PDB entry 7NJS | electron microscopy, 2.46 A resolution | chains C and F of the 20 polymer chains in the assembly

Chain C:
Molecule: ATP synthase subunit alpha
From: Mycolicibacterium smegmatis (strain ATCC 700084 / mc(2)155)
Notes: EC 7.1.2.2
Reference sequence: A0R202 (ATPA_MYCS2); residue numbers follow UniProt; this construct covers 1-548
Sequence (548 residues; numbered 1 to 548; the number before each row is that of its first residue):
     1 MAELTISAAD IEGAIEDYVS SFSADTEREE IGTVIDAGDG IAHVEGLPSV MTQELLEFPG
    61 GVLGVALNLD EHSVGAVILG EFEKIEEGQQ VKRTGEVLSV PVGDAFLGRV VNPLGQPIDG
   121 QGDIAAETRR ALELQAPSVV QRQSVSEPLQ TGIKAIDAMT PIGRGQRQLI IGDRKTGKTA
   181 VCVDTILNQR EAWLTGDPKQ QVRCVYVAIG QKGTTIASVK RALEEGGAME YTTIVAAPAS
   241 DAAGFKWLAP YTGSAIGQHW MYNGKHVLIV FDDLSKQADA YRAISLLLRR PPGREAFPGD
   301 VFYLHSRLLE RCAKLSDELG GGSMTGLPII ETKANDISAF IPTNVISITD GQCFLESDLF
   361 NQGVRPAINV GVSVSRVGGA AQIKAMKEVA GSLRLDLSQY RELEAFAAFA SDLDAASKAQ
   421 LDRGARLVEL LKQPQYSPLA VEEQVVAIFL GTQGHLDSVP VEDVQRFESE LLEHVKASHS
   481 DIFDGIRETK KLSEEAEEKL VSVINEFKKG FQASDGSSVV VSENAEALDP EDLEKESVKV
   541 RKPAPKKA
Not modelled in the structure: 1-6, 23-29, 515-525, 546-548
Bound ions: Mg2+: Thr179 (together with ATP)
Ligand contacts:
  - ADP (adenosine-5'-diphosphate): Val374, Ser375, Arg376
  - ATP (adenosine-5'-triphosphate): Asp173, Arg174, Lys175, Thr176, Gly177, Lys178, Thr179, Ala180, Glu331, Phe360, Arg365, Pro366, Gln433, Pro434, Gln435
UniProt features mapped onto this chain:
  - binding site (ATP): Gly172 to Thr179
  - site: Ser373 (Required for activity)

Chain F:
Molecule: ATP synthase subunit beta
From: Mycolicibacterium smegmatis (strain ATCC 700084 / mc(2)155)
Notes: EC 7.1.2.2
Reference sequence: A0R200 (ATPB_MYCS2); residue numbers follow UniProt; this construct covers 1-475
Sequence (475 residues; each row starts with the number of its first residue):
     1 MTATAEKTAG RVVRITGPVV DVEFPRGSVP ELFNALHAEI TFGALAKTLT LEVAQHLGDS
    61 LVRCISMQPT DGLVRGVEVT DTGASISVPV GDGVKGHVFN ALGDCLDDPG YGKDFEHWSI
   121 HRKPPAFSDL EPRTEMLETG LKVVDLLTPY VRGGKIALFG GAGVGKTVLI QEMINRIARN
   181 FGGTSVFAGV GERTREGNDL WVELADANVL KDTALVFGQM DEPPGTRMRV ALSALTMAEF
   241 FRDEQGQDVL LFIDNIFRFT QAGSEVSTLL GRMPSAVGYQ PTLADEMGEL QERITSTRGR
   301 SITSMQAVYV PADDYTDPAP ATTFAHLDAT TELSRAVFSK GIFPAVDPLA SSSTILDPAI
   361 VGDEHYRVAQ EVIRILQRYK DLQDIIAILG IDELSEEDKQ LVNRARRIER FLSQNMMAAE
   421 QFTGQPGSTV PLKETIEAFD KLTKGEFDHL PEQAFFLIGG LDDLAKKAES LGAKL
Not modelled in the structure: 1-7
Bound ions: Mg2+: Thr167 (together with ATP)
Ligand contacts: ATP (adenosine-5'-triphosphate): Gly161, Ala162, Gly163, Val164, Gly165, Lys166, Thr167, Val168, Glu192, Arg193, Glu196, Tyr309, Phe338, Phe343, Met416, Ala419, Phe422, Thr423

Interface between chain C and chain F:
Pairs across the interface (82):
  Ile35(C) - Gly58(F)
  Asp36(C) - His56(F)
  Asp36(C) - Leu57(F)
  Ala37(C) - Gln55(F)
  Ala37(C) - His56(F)  hydrogen bond (backbone-backbone)
  Asp39(C) - Gln55(F)  hydrogen bond
  Asp39(C) - Arg272(F)  salt bridge
  Phe82(C) - Leu32(F)
  Glu83(C) - Leu32(F)
  Glu83(C) - Phe33(F)
  Glu83(C) - Lys123(F)  salt bridge
  Ile85(C) - Leu32(F)
  Glu86(C) - Val29(F)
  Glu86(C) - Glu31(F)
  Glu86(C) - His56(F)
  Glu87(C) - Val29(F)
  Glu87(C) - His56(F)  hydrogen bond (backbone-side chain)
  Glu87(C) - Asp59(F)  hydrogen bond (side chain-backbone)
  Glu87(C) - Ser60(F)  hydrogen bond (side chain-backbone)
  Val110(C) - Phe127(F)  hydrophobic
  Ile118(C) - Phe127(F)
  Ile118(C) - Ser128(F)
  Asp119(C) - Ser128(F)
  Arg174(C) - Phe324(F)
  Arg174(C) - Thr330(F)
  Arg174(C) - Glu332(F)  salt bridge
  Arg174(C) - Ser352(F)
  Lys175(C) - Ser352(F)
  Lys175(C) - Thr354(F)
  Lys212(C) - Glu292(F)
  Lys212(C) - Ala325(F)
  Lys212(C) - His326(F)
  Lys212(C) - Leu327(F)
  Lys212(C) - Asp328(F)  salt bridge
  Gly213(C) - Phe127(F)
  Gly213(C) - Leu130(F)
  Gly213(C) - Glu292(F)  hydrogen bond (backbone-side chain)
  Thr214(C) - Thr295(F)
  Ile216(C) - Phe127(F)  hydrophobic
  Ala217(C) - Phe127(F)
  Ala217(C) - Pro132(F)
  Ser218(C) - Pro132(F)
  Arg221(C) - Glu131(F)  salt bridge
  Arg221(C) - Pro132(F)
  Pro238(C) - Glu292(F)
  Ala239(C) - Gly288(F)
  Ala239(C) - His326(F)
  Ser240(C) - Pro124(F)
  Ser240(C) - Glu292(F)  hydrogen bond
  Ala243(C) - Asp285(F)
  Lys246(C) - Asp285(F)  salt bridge
  Lys276(C) - Ala325(F)
  Arg282(C) - Ser275(F)  hydrogen bond
  Arg282(C) - Ala276(F)
  Ala283(C) - Pro281(F)
  Leu286(C) - Met273(F)  hydrophobic
  Leu286(C) - Pro274(F)
  Leu286(C) - Ser275(F)
  Leu286(C) - Pro281(F)  hydrophobic
  Leu287(C) - Arg272(F)
  Leu287(C) - Thr282(F)
  Arg289(C) - Gly271(F)  hydrogen bond (side chain-backbone)
  Arg289(C) - Met273(F)
  Arg290(C) - Met273(F)
  Pro292(C) - Met273(F)
  Glu295(C) - Ala276(F)
  Ala296(C) - Ser275(F)
  Ala296(C) - Ala276(F)
  Lys333(C) - Thr316(F)  hydrogen bond (side chain-backbone)
  Lys333(C) - Ala321(F)
  Ala334(C) - Thr316(F)
  Asp358(C) - Gln377(F)
  Asn361(C) - Leu349(F)
  Asn361(C) - Ile373(F)
  Asn361(C) - Arg374(F)
  Asn361(C) - Gln377(F)  hydrogen bond
  Gln362(C) - Arg374(F)
  Gln362(C) - Asp381(F)
  Arg365(C) - Tyr366(F)
  Arg365(C) - Gln370(F)  hydrogen bond
  Phe409(C) - Ile385(F)  hydrophobic
  Phe409(C) - Glu393(F)
Also at the interface, not in a pair above, chain C (44 interface residues in all): Pro291
Also at the interface, not in a pair above, chain F (56 interface residues in all): Leu61, Lys155, Ala284, Glu289, Asp317, Pro318, Ala350

Summary:
Chain C and chain F form an interface of 44 and 56 residues respectively; the contacts include 12 hydrogen
bonds and 6 salt bridges. Polar pairs include Asp39(C)-Arg272(F), Glu83(C)-Lys123(F) and Arg174(C)-Glu332(F).
Ligands of chain C: ATP and ADP. Chain F binds ATP.
Here chain C is ATP synthase subunit alpha and chain F is ATP synthase subunit beta, both from
Mycolicibacterium smegmatis (strain ATCC 700084 / mc(2)155). Entry 7NJS (Mycobacterium smegmatis ATP synthase
state 3c) was determined by electron microscopy (same publication as 7NJK, 7NJL, 7NJM, 7NJN, 7NJO, 7NJP and 20
further entries).
